PDB entry 3WDC | X-ray diffraction, 1.18 A resolution | chains A and B

[Chain A]
Protein: Probable ATP-dependent Clp protease ATP-binding subunit
From: Mycobacterium tuberculosis
Notes: fragment: N-terminal domain
Reference sequence: P0A522 (CLPC_MYCTU); residue numbers follow UniProt; this construct covers 1-145
Chain sequence (153 residues; numbered 1 to 153; the number before each row is that of its first residue):
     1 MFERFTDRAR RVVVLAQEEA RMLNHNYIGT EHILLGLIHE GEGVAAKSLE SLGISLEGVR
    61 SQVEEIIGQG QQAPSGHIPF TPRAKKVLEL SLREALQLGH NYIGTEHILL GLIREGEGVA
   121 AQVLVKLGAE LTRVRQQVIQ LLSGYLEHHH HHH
Unresolved in the structure: 148-153
Differences from the reference sequence: expression tag (146-153)
From the paper describing this entry:
  - binding site for Cyclomarin A (chain B): Phe-2, Glu-3, Gln-17, Phe-80, Lys-85, Glu-89
  - mutagenesis - F2Y, F80Y, E89A: increased growth in response to CymA1
  - mutagenesis - E89Q: unchanged growth in response to CymA1
  - mutagenesis - F2A, F80A: unchanged growth in response to CymA
  - mutagenesis - F2A (300-fold), F2Y (60-fold), F80A (160-fold), F80Y (10-fold): decreased binding to CymA1

[Chain B]
Protein: Cyclomarin A
Chain sequence (7 residues; each row starts with the number of its first residue):
     1 WLAFVLV
Modified positions: Trp-1 ((betaR)-beta-hydroxy-1-[(3R)-3-hydroxy-2-methylbutan-2-yl]-L-tryptophan; WRP); Leu-2 ((4r)-5-hydroxy-n-methyl-l-leucine; WLU); Phe-4 ((betar)-beta-methoxy-l-phenylalanine; WPA); Leu-6 (n-methylleucine; MLE); Val-7 ((2S,3R)-2-amino-3,5-dimethylhex-4-enoic acid; WVL)
Glycans and other covalent adducts: covalent link Trp-1/Val-7

[Interface between chain A and chain B]
Contacting residue pairs - 23 pairs, chain A then chain B:
  Met-1(A) / Trp-1(B)
  Phe-2(A) / Trp-1(B)
  Phe-2(A) / Phe-4(B)
  Phe-2(A) / Leu-6(B)
  Phe-2(A) / Val-7(B)
  Arg-10(A) / Leu-6(B)
  Val-13(A) / Val-5(B)
  Val-13(A) / Leu-6(B)
  Val-14(A) / Val-5(B)  hydrophobic
  Gln-17(A) / Val-5(B)
  Ile-28(A) / Val-5(B)  hydrophobic
  His-77(A) / Phe-4(B)
  Ile-78(A) / Phe-4(B)
  Pro-79(A) / Ala-3(B)
  Pro-79(A) / Phe-4(B)
  Phe-80(A) / Ala-3(B)  hydrogen bond (backbone-backbone)
  Phe-80(A) / Phe-4(B)
  Lys-85(A) / Leu-2(B)  hydrogen bond (side chain-backbone)
  Leu-88(A) / Trp-1(B)
  Leu-88(A) / Leu-2(B)
  Glu-89(A) / Trp-1(B)
  Glu-89(A) / Leu-2(B)
  Leu-92(A) / Trp-1(B)
Other interface residues (no listed pair), chain A (16 interface residues in all): Phe-5

[Summary]
The interface between chain A and chain B involves 16 residues on one side and 7 on the other, with 2 hydrogen
bonds. Polar contacts include Lys-85(A)/Leu-2(B) and Phe-80(A)/Ala-3(B). The paper reports a binding site for
Cyclomarin A (chain B) at Phe-2(A), Glu-3(A) and Gln-17(A) among others; F2A, F2Y and F80A of chain A, among
others, reduce binding to CymA1; 6 substitutions were tested in all.
Here chain A is Probable ATP-dependent Clp protease ATP-binding subunit (Mycobacterium tuberculosis) and chain
B is Cyclomarin A. Entry 3WDC (N-terminal domain of Mycobacterium tuberculosis ClpC1 bound to Cyclomarin A)
was determined by X-ray diffraction together with 3WDB, 3WDD and 3WDE from the same study.
